9J7A - chains A and B of the 6 polymer chains in the assembly; structure by electron microscopy, 4.13 A resolution (low resolution: residue-level contacts below are approximate; hydrogen-bond / salt-bridge calls are withheld).

Chain A:
Protein: Protein fem-1 homolog B
Organism: Homo sapiens
UniProtKB: Q9UK73 (FEM1B_HUMAN); numbering as in UniProt (aligned over 1-627)
Chain sequence (627 residues; each row starts with the number of its first residue):
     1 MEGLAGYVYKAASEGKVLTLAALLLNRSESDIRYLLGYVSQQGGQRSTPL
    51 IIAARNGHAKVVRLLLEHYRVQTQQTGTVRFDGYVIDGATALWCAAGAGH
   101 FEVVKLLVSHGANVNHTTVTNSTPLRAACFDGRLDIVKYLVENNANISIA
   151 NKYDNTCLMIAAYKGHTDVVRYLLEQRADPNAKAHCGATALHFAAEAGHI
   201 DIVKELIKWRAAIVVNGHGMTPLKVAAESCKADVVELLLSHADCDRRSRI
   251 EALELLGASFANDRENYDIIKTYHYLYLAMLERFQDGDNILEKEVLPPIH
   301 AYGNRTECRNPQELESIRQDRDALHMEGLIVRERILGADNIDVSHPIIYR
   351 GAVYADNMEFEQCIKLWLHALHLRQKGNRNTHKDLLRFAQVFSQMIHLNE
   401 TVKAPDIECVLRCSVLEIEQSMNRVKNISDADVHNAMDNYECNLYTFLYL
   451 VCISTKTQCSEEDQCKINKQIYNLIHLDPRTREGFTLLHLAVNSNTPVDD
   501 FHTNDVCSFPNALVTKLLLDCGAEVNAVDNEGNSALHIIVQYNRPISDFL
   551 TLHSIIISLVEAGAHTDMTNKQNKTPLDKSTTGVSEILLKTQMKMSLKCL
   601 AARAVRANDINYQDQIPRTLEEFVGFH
Curated features (UniProtKB/Swiss-Prot):
  - binding site (Zn(2+)): His-185, Cys-186, His-218
  - site: Asp-342, Val-343 (Cleavage)

Chain B:
Protein: Mitochondrial import receptor subunit TOM20 homolog
Organism: Homo sapiens
UniProtKB: Q15388 (TOM20_HUMAN); residue numbers follow UniProt; this construct covers 25-145
Chain sequence (121 residues; numbered 25 to 145; the number before each row is that of its first residue):
    25 DRKRRSDPNFKNRLRERRKKQKLAKERAGLSKLPDLKDAEAVQKFFLEEI
    75 QLGEELLAQGEYEKGVDHLTNAIAVCGQPQQLLQVLQQTLPPPVFQMLLT
   125 KLPTISQRIVSAQSLAEDDVE
Unresolved in the structure: 25-56, 130-145
Curated features (UniProtKB/Swiss-Prot):
  - modified residue (Phosphoserine): Ser-135, Ser-138
  - cross-link (Glycyl lysine isopeptide (Lys-Gly)): Lys-35 (interchain with G-Cter in ubiquitin), Lys-56 (interchain with G-Cter in ubiquitin), Lys-61 (interchain with G-Cter in ubiquitin), Lys-68 (interchain with G-Cter in ubiquitin)

Interface between chain A and chain B:
Pairs across the interface (27; chain A residue first):
  Gly-15(A) / Glu-78(B)
  Lys-16(A) / Glu-78(B)
  Lys-16(A) / Glu-79(B)
  Val-17(A) / Glu-78(B)
  Val-17(A) / Thr-113(B)
  Leu-18(A) / Glu-78(B)
  Leu-18(A) / Leu-110(B)
  Leu-18(A) / Thr-113(B)
  Thr-19(A) / Gln-75(B)
  Thr-19(A) / Glu-78(B)
  Ala-21(A) / Leu-106(B)
  Ala-21(A) / Val-109(B)
  Ala-21(A) / Leu-110(B)
  Ala-22(A) / Phe-70(B)
  Ala-22(A) / Leu-71(B)
  Ala-22(A) / Ile-74(B)
  Leu-25(A) / Phe-70(B)
  Leu-25(A) / Gln-102(B)
  Leu-25(A) / Leu-106(B)
  Asn-26(A) / Gln-102(B)
  Asn-26(A) / Gln-105(B)
  Lys-60(A) / Thr-113(B)
  Lys-60(A) / Leu-114(B)
  Leu-64(A) / Val-109(B)
  Leu-64(A) / Gln-112(B)
  Leu-64(A) / Thr-113(B)
  His-68(A) / Gln-112(B)
Interface residues without a listed pair, chain A (15 interface residues in all): Leu-23, Leu-24, Arg-63
Interface residues without a listed pair, chain B (15 interface residues in all): Leu-93

In short:
The chain A/chain B interface involves 15 residues from each chain. Curated annotation (UniProt) lists 3
Zn2+-binding residues on chain A.
Chain A is Protein fem-1 homolog B and chain B is Mitochondrial import receptor subunit TOM20 homolog, both
from Homo sapiens; the structure, local refinement of FEM1B bound with TOM20 (dimer), was determined by
electron microscopy, deposited together with 9J7B, 9JCE and 9LKX.
